Entry 7ADZ (electron microscopy, 2.50 A resolution); this record covers chains 0A and 1f of the 30 polymer chains in the assembly.

== Chain 0A ==
Name: cap protein (Algo1)
From: Algoriphagus machipongonensis
UniProt: A3HTC4 (A3HTC4_9BACT); residue numbers follow UniProt; this construct covers 1-197
Sequence (197 residues; row label = number of the first residue in the row):
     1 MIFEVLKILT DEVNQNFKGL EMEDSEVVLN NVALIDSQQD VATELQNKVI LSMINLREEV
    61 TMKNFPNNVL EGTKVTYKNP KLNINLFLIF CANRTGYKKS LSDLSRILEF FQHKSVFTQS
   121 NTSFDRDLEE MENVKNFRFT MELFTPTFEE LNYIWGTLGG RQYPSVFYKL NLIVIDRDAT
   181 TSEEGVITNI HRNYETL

== Chain 1f ==
Name: Phage tail protein
From: Algoriphagus machipongonensis
UniProt: A3HTC1 (A3HTC1_9BACT); numbering as in UniProt (aligned over 1-142)
Sequence (142 residues; row label = number of the first residue in the row):
     1 MSYPLSKFHF SVEWGGTKIG FTEVSGLDLE TEIIEYRHGA SPEYSKIKMP GMQKFSNITL
    61 KRGTFKSDNE YFQWYNTINL NKVERRDLTI SLLNEEHEPV VTWKVKNAWP LKVQSTDLKG
   121 DGNEVAIESM ELAHEGLVIQ NE
Unresolved in the structure: 1

== How chain 0A and chain 1f interact ==
Residue-residue contacts - 11 pairs, chain 0A then chain 1f:
  K63(0A) - F8(1f)
  N64(0A) - F8(1f)
  N64(0A) - H9(1f)  hydrogen bond
  N64(0A) - F10(1f)  hydrogen bond (side chain-backbone)
  N64(0A) - G20(1f)
  N64(0A) - F21(1f)
  F65(0A) - G20(1f)
  P66(0A) - I19(1f)  hydrophobic
  N79(0A) - H97(1f)  hydrogen bond
  P80(0A) - H97(1f)
  E142(0A) - N123(1f)  hydrogen bond
Interface residues without a listed pair, chain 0A (14 interface residues in all): E59, V60, T61, M62, L143, F144, K169
Interface residues without a listed pair, chain 1f (14 interface residues in all): K18, T22, G63, F65, V125, I127

== Summary ==
The chain 0A/chain 1f interface involves 14 residues from each chain, with 4 hydrogen bonds. Among the polar
pairs are N64(0A)-H9(1f), N64(0A)-F10(1f) and N79(0A)-H97(1f).
Chain 0A is cap protein (Algo1) and chain 1f is Phage tail protein, both from Algoriphagus machipongonensis;
the structure, Cryo-EM structure of an extracellular contractile injection system in marine bacterium
Algoriphagus machipongonensis, the cap portion ..., was determined by electron microscopy, deposited together
with 7AEF, 7AE0 and 7AEB.
